PDB entry 2X9V | X-ray diffraction, 1.30 A resolution | chains A and D of the 4 polymer chains in the assembly

== Chain A (and D) ==
Molecule: Pteridine reductase
From: Trypanosoma brucei brucei
Notes: EC 1.5.1.33; chain D of this document is another copy of the same molecule, construct and numbering; everything in this record applies to it too
Reference sequence: O76290 (O76290_TRYBB); residue numbers follow UniProt; this construct covers 1-268
Amino-acid sequence (288 residues; row label = number of the first residue in the row; numbers below 1 keep their minus sign (Met-19 is residue -19)):
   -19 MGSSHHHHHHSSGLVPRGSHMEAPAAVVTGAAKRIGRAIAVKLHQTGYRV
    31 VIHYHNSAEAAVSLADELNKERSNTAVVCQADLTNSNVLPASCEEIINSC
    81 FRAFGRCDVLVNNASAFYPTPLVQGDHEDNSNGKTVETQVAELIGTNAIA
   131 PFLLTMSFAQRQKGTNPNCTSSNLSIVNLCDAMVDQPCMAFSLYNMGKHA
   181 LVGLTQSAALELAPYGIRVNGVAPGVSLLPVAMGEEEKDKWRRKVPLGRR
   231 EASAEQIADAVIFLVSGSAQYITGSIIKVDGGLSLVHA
Not modelled in the structure: -19 to 1, 105-112, 143-151
Sequence notes: expression tag (-19 to 0)
Ligand contacts:
  - NADP (NAP; NADP nicotinamide-adenine-dinucleotide phosphate): Gly10, Lys13, Arg14, Ile15, His33, Tyr34, His35, Asn36, Ser37, Ala61, Asp62, Leu63, Thr64, Asn93, Ala94, Ser95, Ala96, Thr126, Leu159, Cys160, Asp161, Tyr174, Lys178, Pro204, Gly205, Val206, Ser207, Leu208
  - trimetrexate (TMQ): Arg14, Ser95, Ala96, Phe97, Asp161, Cys168, Phe171, Tyr174, Val206, Leu208, Leu209, Pro210, Met213, Glu217, Trp221
What the authors report for this chain:
  - binding site for trimetrexate: Ser95, Phe97, Asp161, Cys168, Phe171, Tyr174, Leu209, Pro210, Met213, Trp221
  - contacts within the chain: Asp161-Tyr174 (hydrogen bond)
  - catalytic residues: Asp161, Tyr174 (citing earlier work)

== Interface between chain A and chain D ==
Contacting residue pairs - 23 pairs, chain A then chain D:
  Met163(A) with His267(D)
  Asp165(A) with Leu265(D)
  Gln166(A) with Gln166(D); Ser264(D); Leu265(D); His267(D)
  Pro167(A) with Leu265(D); His267(D)
  Trp221(A) with His267(D)
  Lys224(A) with Ala268(D), hydrogen bond (side chain-backbone)
  Ser264(A) with Gln166(D)
  Leu265(A) with Asp165(D); Gln166(D); Pro167(D)
  Val266(A) with Ala268(D), hydrophobic
  His267(A) with Met163(D); Gln166(D); Pro167(D); Trp221(D); Ala268(D)
  Ala268(A) with Lys224(D), hydrogen bond (backbone-side chain); Val266(D), hydrophobic; His267(D)
Also at the interface, not in a pair above, chain A (12 interface residues in all): Cys168
Also at the interface, not in a pair above, chain D (12 interface residues in all): Cys168

== Overview ==
The chain A/chain D interface involves 12 residues from each chain; the contacts include 2 hydrogen bonds. The
hydrogen-bonded pair is Lys224(A)-Ala268(D). Chain A binds NADP and trimetrexate. The paper reports catalytic
residues Asp161(A) and Tyr174(A); a binding site for trimetrexate at Ser95(A), Phe97(A) and Asp161(A) among
others.
Chain A and chain D are both Pteridine reductase (Trypanosoma brucei brucei); the structure, High resolution
structure of TbPTR1 with trimetrexate, was determined by X-ray diffraction together with 2X9N, 2X9G and 3MCV
from the same study.
